6B9L - chains A and B of the 9 polymer chains in the assembly; structure by X-ray diffraction, 3.20 A resolution.

Chain A (and B):
Protein: Ephrin type-A receptor 2
Source organism: Homo sapiens
Notes: EC 2.7.10.1; chain B of this document is another copy of the same molecule, construct and numbering; everything in this record applies to it too
Reference sequence: P29317 (EPHA2_HUMAN); numbering as in UniProt (aligned over 27-200)
Chain sequence (195 residues; each row starts with the number of its first residue):
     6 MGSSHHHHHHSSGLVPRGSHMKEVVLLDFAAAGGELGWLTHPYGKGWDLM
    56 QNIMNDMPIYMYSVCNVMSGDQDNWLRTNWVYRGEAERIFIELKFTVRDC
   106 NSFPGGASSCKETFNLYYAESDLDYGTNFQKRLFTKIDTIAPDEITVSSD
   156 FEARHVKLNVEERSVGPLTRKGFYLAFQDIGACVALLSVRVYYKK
Not modelled in the structure: 6-26
Construct notes: initiating methionine (6); expression tag (7-26)
Cystine bridges: Cys70-Cys188, Cys105-Cys115
UniProt features mapped onto this chain:
  - mutagenesis: Arg103 (R103E: Significantly reduced response to EFNA1)

How chain A and chain B interact:
Contacting residue pairs (28; chain A residue first):
  Ala37(A) with Leu128(B), hydrophobic
  Glu40(A) with Tyr130(B); Asn133(B)
  Leu41(A) with Asp129(B); Tyr130(B); Gly131(B), hydrogen bond (backbone-backbone)
  Gly42(A) with Tyr130(B); Gly131(B); Thr132(B), hydrogen bond (backbone-side chain); Asn133(B)
  Trp43(A) with Thr132(B)
  Tyr48(A) with Tyr48(B), hydrophobic
  Asn84(A) with Asp129(B), hydrogen bond (side chain-backbone); Gly131(B)
  Leu128(A) with Ala37(B), hydrophobic; Glu40(B)
  Asp129(A) with Leu41(B); Asn84(B)
  Tyr130(A) with Glu40(B), hydrogen bond; Leu41(B); Gly42(B)
  Gly131(A) with Leu41(B), hydrogen bond (backbone-backbone); Gly42(B); Asn84(B)
  Thr132(A) with Gly42(B), hydrogen bond (backbone-backbone); Trp43(B), hydrogen bond (side chain-backbone)
  Asn133(A) with Glu40(B); Gly42(B)
Other interface residues (no listed pair), chain A (16 interface residues in all): Gly39, Leu44, Trp85
Other interface residues (no listed pair), chain B (16 interface residues in all): Gly39, Leu44, Trp85

Summary:
The chain A/chain B interface involves 16 residues from each chain; the contacts include 7 hydrogen bonds.
Among the polar pairs are Gly42(A)-Thr132(B), Asn84(A)-Asp129(B) and Tyr130(A)-Glu40(B). From UniProt: one
mutagenesis site on chain A.
Chain A and chain B are both Ephrin type-A receptor 2 (Homo sapiens); the structure, Crystal structure of
EphA2 with peptide 135E2, was determined by X-ray diffraction.
